Entry 5VQW (X-ray diffraction, 2.50 A resolution); this record covers chains A and B.

[Chain A]
Protein: Reverse transcriptase/ribonuclease H
From: Human immunodeficiency virus type 1 group M subtype B (isolate BH10)
Notes: EC 2.7.7.49, 2.7.7.7, 3.1.26.13
Reference sequence: P03366 (POL_HV1B1); residues 1-555 here correspond to UniProt positions 600-1154 (UniProt number = residue number + 599)
Amino-acid sequence (557 residues; numbered -1 to 555; the number before each row is that of its first residue; numbers below 1 keep their minus sign (Met-1 is residue -1)):
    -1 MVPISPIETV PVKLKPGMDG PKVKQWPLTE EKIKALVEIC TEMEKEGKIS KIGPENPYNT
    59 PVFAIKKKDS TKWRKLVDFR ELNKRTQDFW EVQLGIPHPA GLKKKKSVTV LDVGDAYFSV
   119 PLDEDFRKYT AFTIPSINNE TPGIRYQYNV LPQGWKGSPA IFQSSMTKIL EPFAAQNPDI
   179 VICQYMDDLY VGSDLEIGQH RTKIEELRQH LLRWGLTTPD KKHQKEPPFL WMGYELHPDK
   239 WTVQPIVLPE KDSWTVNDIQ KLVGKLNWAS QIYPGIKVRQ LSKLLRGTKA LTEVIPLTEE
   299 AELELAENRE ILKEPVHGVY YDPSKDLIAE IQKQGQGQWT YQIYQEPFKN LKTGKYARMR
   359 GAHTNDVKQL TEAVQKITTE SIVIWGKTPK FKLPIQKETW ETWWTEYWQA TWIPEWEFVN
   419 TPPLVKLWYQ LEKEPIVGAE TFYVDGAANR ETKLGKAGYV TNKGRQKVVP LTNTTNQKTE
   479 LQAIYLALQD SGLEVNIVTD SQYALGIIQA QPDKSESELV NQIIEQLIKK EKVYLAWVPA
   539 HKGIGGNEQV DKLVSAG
Not modelled in the structure: 64-70, 553-555
Differences from the reference sequence: expression tag (-1 to 0); engineered mutation Ala172 (Lys771 in P03366), Ala173 (Lys772 in P03366), Cys181 (Tyr780 in P03366), Ser280 (Cys879 in P03366)
UniProt features mapped onto this chain:
  - region: Phe227 to His235 (RT 'primer grip')
  - motif: Trp398 to Trp414 (Tryptophan repeat motif)
  - binding site (Mg(2+)): Asp110, Asp185, Asp186, Asp443, Glu478, Asp498, Asp549
  - site: Trp401 (Essential for RT p66/p51 heterodimerization), Trp414 (Essential for RT p66/p51 heterodimerization), Phe440, Tyr441 (Cleavage)
Small-molecule neighbours: 9KD (N-(6-cyano-3-{2-[2-(2,4-dioxo-3,4-dihydropyrimidin-1(2H)-yl)ethoxy]phenoxy}-4-methylnaphthalen-1-yl)prop-2-enamide): Pro95, Leu100, Lys101, Lys102, Lys103, Val106, Val108, Val179, Cys181, Tyr188, Val189, Gly190, Pro225, Phe227, Leu228, Trp229, Leu234, His235, Pro236, Tyr318
Reported in the primary citation:
  - binding site for 9KD: Pro95, Cys181

[Chain B]
Protein: p51 RT
From: Human immunodeficiency virus type 1 group M subtype B (isolate BH10)
Reference sequence: P03366 (POL_HV1B1); residues 1-428 here correspond to UniProt positions 600-1027 (UniProt number = residue number + 599)
Amino-acid sequence (428 residues; row label = number of the first residue in the row):
     1 PISPIETVPV KLKPGMDGPK VKQWPLTEEK IKALVEICTE MEKEGKISKI GPENPYNTPV
    61 FAIKKKDSTK WRKLVDFREL NKRTQDFWEV QLGIPHPAGL KKKKSVTVLD VGDAYFSVPL
   121 DEDFRKYTAF TIPSINNETP GIRYQYNVLP QGWKGSPAIF QSSMTKILEP FKKQNPDIVI
   181 YQYMDDLYVG SDLEIGQHRT KIEELRQHLL RWGLTTPDKK HQKEPPFLWM GYELHPDKWT
   241 VQPIVLPEKD SWTVNDIQKL VGKLNWASQI YPGIKVRQLS KLLRGTKALT EVIPLTEEAE
   301 LELAENREIL KEPVHGVYYD PSKDLIAEIQ KQGQGQWTYQ IYQEPFKNLK TGKYARMRGA
   361 HTNDVKQLTE AVQKITTESI VIWGKTPKFK LPIQKETWET WWTEYWQATW IPEWEFVNTP
   421 PLVKLWYQ
Not modelled in the structure: 1-4, 89-92, 213-231
Differences from the reference sequence: engineered mutation Ser280 (Cys879 in P03366)
UniProt features mapped onto this chain:
  - region: Phe227 to His235 (RT 'primer grip')
  - motif: Trp398 to Trp414 (Tryptophan repeat motif)
  - binding site (Mg(2+)): Asp110, Asp185, Asp186
  - site (Essential for RT p66/p51 heterodimerization): Trp401, Trp414

[Chain A / chain B interface]
Contacting residue pairs (111; chain A residue first):
  Val8(A) with Glu53(B)
  Pro9(A) with Glu53(B)
  Gln85(A) with Glu53(B), hydrogen bond (side chain-backbone)
  Asp86(A) with Lys20(B), salt bridge; Pro55(B)
  Phe87(A) with Pro52(B)
  Trp88(A) with Pro52(B), hydrogen bond (backbone-backbone); Asn54(B); Pro55(B); Asn57(B); Thr131(B); Arg143(B)
  Val90(A) with Pro140(B), hydrophobic; Gly141(B)
  Leu92(A) with Asn137(B)
  Gly93(A) with Asn137(B)
  Pro95(A) with Asn136(B); Asn137(B)
  His96(A) with Asn136(B), hydrogen bond (backbone-side chain)
  Gly99(A) with Asn136(B); Glu138(B)
  Ala158(A) with Pro52(B)
  Ile159(A) with Pro52(B), hydrophobic
  Gln161(A) with Pro140(B)
  Ser162(A) with Pro52(B)
  Thr165(A) with Pro140(B)
  Gln182(A) with Pro140(B)
  Gln373(A) with Thr397(B), hydrogen bond; Thr400(B); Trp401(B), hydrogen bond
  Thr376(A) with Trp401(B)
  Thr377(A) with Thr400(B)
  Ile380(A) with Pro25(B), hydrophobic; Leu26(B); Thr27(B)
  Val381(A) with Pro25(B), hydrophobic; Ile135(B); Asn136(B), hydrogen bond (backbone-backbone)
  Ile382(A) with Ile135(B); Asn136(B)
  Trp383(A) with Ile135(B)
  Gly384(A) with Thr27(B); Glu28(B), hydrogen bond (backbone-backbone); Ile135(B)
  Trp402(A) with Lys331(B), hydrogen bond (backbone-side chain); His361(B); Asp364(B)
  Tyr405(A) with Lys331(B), hydrogen bond (backbone-side chain)
  Trp406(A) with Lys331(B); Pro392(B), hydrophobic; Val417(B); Asn418(B); Thr419(B); Pro420(B); Pro421(B)
  Gln407(A) with Lys331(B), hydrogen bond (backbone-side chain); Pro392(B); Ile393(B); Gln394(B), hydrogen bond; Val417(B), hydrogen bond (side chain-backbone); Asn418(B)
  Ala408(A) with Trp337(B), hydrophobic; Asp364(B); Pro392(B), hydrogen bond (backbone-backbone); Ile393(B)
  Thr409(A) with Asp364(B)
  Trp410(A) with Thr362(B); Asn363(B); Val365(B), hydrophobic; Trp401(B); Tyr405(B)
  Pro412(A) with Trp401(B), hydrophobic
  Pro433(A) with Asn255(B); Leu289(B), hydrophobic; Thr290(B)
  Ile434(A) with Thr290(B)
  Val435(A) with Thr290(B)
  Thr439(A) with Lys287(B); Ala288(B); Leu289(B), hydrogen bond (side chain-backbone)
  Tyr441(A) with Val254(B); Gln258(B); Thr286(B); Lys287(B), hydrogen bond (side chain-backbone)
  Val458(A) with Thr286(B)
  Thr459(A) with Thr286(B), hydrogen bond (backbone-side chain)
  Asn460(A) with Thr286(B); Lys287(B); Ala288(B)
  Asn494(A) with Leu289(B)
  Val496(A) with Gln258(B); Leu289(B), hydrophobic
  Leu503(A) with Leu422(B), hydrophobic
  Gly504(A) with Pro420(B)
  Tyr532(A) with Asn255(B), hydrogen bond; Leu289(B), hydrophobic
  Trp535(A) with Leu422(B), hydrophobic; Trp426(B), hydrophobic
  Val536(A) with Gln258(B)
  Pro537(A) with Gly262(B); Asn265(B)
  Lys540(A) with Asn265(B); Val276(B); Ser280(B), hydrogen bond (backbone-side chain)
  Gly541(A) with Ser280(B)
  Ile542(A) with Leu283(B), hydrophobic
  Gly543(A) with Leu283(B), hydrogen bond (backbone-backbone); Arg284(B); Gly285(B)
  Gly544(A) with Gly285(B), hydrogen bond (backbone-backbone); Thr286(B)
Also at the interface, not in a pair above, chain A (66 interface residues in all): Ile94, Leu100, Ile180, Cys181, Met357, Thr369, Thr386, Gln500, Gln507, Ala508, Ala534
Also at the interface, not in a pair above, chain B (58 interface residues in all): Thr139, Val261, Leu368, Glu396

[Overview]
66 residues of chain A face 58 of chain B across their interface, with 20 hydrogen bonds and 1 salt bridge.
Polar contacts include Asp86(A)-Lys20(B), Gln85(A)-Glu53(B) and His96(A)-Asn136(B). Bound to chain A: compound
9KD. The paper reports a binding site for 9KD at Pro95(A) and Cys181(A).
Chain A is Reverse transcriptase/ribonuclease H and chain B is p51 RT, both from Human immunodeficiency virus
type 1 group M subtype B (isolate BH10); the structure, Crystal Structure of HIV-1 Reverse Transcriptase
(Y181C) Variant in Complex with
N-(6-cyano-3-(2-(2-(2,4-dioxo-3,4-dihydropyrimidin-1(2H)-yl)ethoxy)phenoxy)-4-methylnaphthalen-1-yl)acrylamide
(JLJ685), a Non-nucleoside Inhibitor, was determined by X-ray diffraction, deposited together with 5VQQ, 5VQR,
5VQS, 5VQT, 5VQU, 5VQV and 3 further entries.
